8VSD - chains E and F of the 5 polymer chains in the assembly; structure by electron microscopy, 3.20 A resolution.

# Chain E (and F)
Protein: Transforming growth factor beta-1 proprotein
Organism: Homo sapiens
Notes: chain F of this document is another copy of the same molecule, construct and numbering; everything in this record applies to it too
Amino-acid sequence (361 residues; numbered 1 to 361; the number before each row is that of its first residue):
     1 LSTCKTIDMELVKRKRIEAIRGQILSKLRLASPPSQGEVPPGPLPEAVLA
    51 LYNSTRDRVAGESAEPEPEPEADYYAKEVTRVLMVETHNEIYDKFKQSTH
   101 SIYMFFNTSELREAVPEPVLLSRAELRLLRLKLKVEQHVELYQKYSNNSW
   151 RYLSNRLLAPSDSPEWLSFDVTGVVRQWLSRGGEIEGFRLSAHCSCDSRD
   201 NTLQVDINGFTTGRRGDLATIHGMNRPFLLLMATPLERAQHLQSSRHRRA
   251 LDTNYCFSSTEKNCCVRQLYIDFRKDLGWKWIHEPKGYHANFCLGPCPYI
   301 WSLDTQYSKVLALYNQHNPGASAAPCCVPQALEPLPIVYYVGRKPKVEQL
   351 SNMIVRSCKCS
Not modelled in the structure: 1-2, 62-72, 133, 241-261, 302-309 (chain F: 61-71, 211-223, 241-260)
Disulfide bonds: Cys264-Cys327, Cys293-Cys358, Cys297-Cys360
Ion coordination: Mg2+: Asp217 (shared with 2 residues of chain B)

# How chain E and chain F interact
Contacting residue pairs (139):
  Val12(E) with Ala323(F), hydrophobic
  Lys15(E) with Tyr299(F), hydrogen bond (backbone-side chain); Trp301(F); Ala323(F)
  Arg16(E) with Gly320(F), hydrogen bond (side chain-backbone); Ala321(F), hydrogen bond (side chain-backbone)
  Glu18(E) with Tyr299(F); Ser302(F), hydrogen bond (backbone-side chain)
  Ala19(E) with Tyr299(F), hydrogen bond (backbone-side chain); Ala321(F)
  Arg21(E) with Ser302(F); Asp304(F), salt bridge
  Gly22(E) with Ser302(F); Tyr314(F)
  Gln23(E) with Pro319(F), hydrogen bond (side chain-backbone); Gly320(F); Ala321(F)
  Leu25(E) with Leu303(F); Asp304(F)
  Ser26(E) with Tyr74(F), hydrogen bond; Tyr75(F); Leu311(F), hydrogen bond (side chain-backbone); Tyr314(F)
  Lys27(E) with Tyr74(F), hydrogen bond (side chain-backbone); Tyr75(F); Ala76(F), hydrogen bond (backbone-backbone)
  Leu28(E) with Ala76(F), hydrophobic; Arg238(F)
  Arg29(E) with Tyr75(F), hydrogen bond; Arg238(F); Leu311(F)
  Leu30(E) with Leu311(F)
  Ala31(E) with Asp304(F); Thr305(F); Gln306(F), hydrogen bond (backbone-backbone)
  Ser32(E) with Asp304(F); Thr305(F)
  Pro33(E) with Asp304(F)
  Leu51(E) with Val79(F); Arg81(F)
  Ser54(E) with Arg127(F); Phe228(F); Leu230(F)
  Asp57(E) with Arg127(F), salt bridge; Trp166(F)
  Val59(E) with Trp166(F); Leu167(F); Ser168(F)
  Ala60(E) with Trp166(F)
  Gly61(E) with Ser168(F)
  Tyr74(E) with Gln23(F); Ser26(F), hydrogen bond; Lys27(F), hydrogen bond (backbone-side chain)
  Tyr75(E) with Ser26(F); Lys27(F); Arg29(F)
  Ala76(E) with Lys27(F), hydrogen bond (backbone-backbone); Glu348(F); Gln349(F); Leu350(F), hydrophobic
  Lys77(E) with Glu348(F); Gln349(F), hydrogen bond (backbone-backbone)
  Glu78(E) with Lys346(F); Val347(F); Glu348(F)
  Val79(E) with Leu51(F); Val347(F), hydrogen bond (backbone-backbone)
  Arg81(E) with Leu51(F)
  His100(E) with Cys196(F); Asp197(F), salt bridge
  Arg127(E) with Ser54(F), hydrogen bond (side chain-backbone); Val59(F)
  His138(E) with Tyr152(F)
  Glu140(E) with His193(F), salt bridge
  Tyr142(E) with His193(F)
  Tyr152(E) with His138(F); Asn155(F)
  Asn155(E) with Tyr152(F), hydrogen bond; Asn155(F)
  Arg156(E) with Ala60(F)
  Trp166(E) with Val59(F); Ala60(F)
  Ser168(E) with Val59(F); Ala60(F)
  His193(E) with Glu140(F), salt bridge; Tyr142(F), hydrogen bond
  Cys194(E) with Cys194(F); Cys196(F), disulfide
  Cys196(E) with His100(F); Ala192(F), hydrogen bond (side chain-backbone); Cys194(F), disulfide
  Asp197(E) with Arg189(F), salt bridge
  Arg199(E) with Cys196(F)
  Leu230(E) with Leu51(F), hydrophobic
  Met232(E) with Gln349(F)
  Arg238(E) with Leu28(F), hydrogen bond (side chain-backbone); Arg29(F), hydrogen bond (backbone-side chain); Leu30(F); Tyr339(F), hydrogen bond; Lys346(F); Glu348(F), salt bridge
  Gln240(E) with Arg29(F), hydrogen bond (backbone-side chain)
  Trp279(E) with Asp304(F), hydrogen bond
  Tyr299(E) with Lys15(F)
  Asn315(E) with Asn352(F), hydrogen bond (backbone-side chain)
  Gln316(E) with Asn352(F), hydrogen bond
  Asn318(E) with Gln23(F), hydrogen bond; Leu332(F); Asn352(F); Val355(F)
  Pro319(E) with Ala19(F); Gln23(F)
  Gly320(E) with Arg16(F); Ala19(F); Ile20(F); Phe292(F)
  Ala321(E) with Arg16(F), hydrogen bond (backbone-side chain); Phe292(F); Cys293(F), hydrogen bond (backbone-backbone); Pro329(F), hydrophobic; Val355(F), hydrophobic
  Ser322(E) with Arg16(F), hydrogen bond (backbone-side chain); Cys327(F), hydrogen bond (side chain-backbone)
  Ala323(E) with Lys15(F); Arg16(F)
  Ala324(E) with Cys326(F)
  Cys326(E) with Cys326(F), disulfide
  Val328(E) with Val328(F), hydrophobic
  Val347(E) with Glu78(F); Val79(F), hydrogen bond (backbone-backbone)
  Glu348(E) with Ala76(F); Lys77(F); Arg238(F), salt bridge
  Gln349(E) with Lys77(F), hydrogen bond (backbone-backbone); Met232(F)
  Leu350(E) with Ala76(F), hydrophobic
  Ser351(E) with Asp73(F), hydrogen bond (side chain-backbone); Tyr74(F)
  Ser361(E) with Val328(F)
Interface residues without a listed pair, chain E (83 interface residues in all): Ile20, Ala50, Thr80, Glu125, Leu167, Arg189, Ser195, Asp200, Asn201, Ala239, Trp301, His317, Pro329, Tyr339, Lys346
Interface residues without a listed pair, chain F (81 interface residues in all): Thr55, Thr80, Arg156, Glu165, Ser195, Pro235, Gln240, Asn318, Ser322, Met353, Ser361
Disulfides between the chains: Cys194(E)-Cys196(F), Cys196(E)-Cys194(F), Cys326(E)-Cys326(F)

# Overview
83 residues of chain E face 81 of chain F across their interface, with 3 disulfide bonds, 36 hydrogen bonds
and 8 salt bridges. Polar contacts include Arg21(E)-Asp304(F), Asp57(E)-Arg127(F) and His100(E)-Asp197(F).
Both chains are Transforming growth factor beta-1 proprotein (Homo sapiens). Entry 8VSD (avb8/L-TGF-b1/GARP)
was determined by electron microscopy together with 8VS6, 8VSB and 8VSC from the same study.
